6O20 - chains A and B of the 6 polymer chains in the assembly; structure by electron microscopy, 3.30 A resolution.

[Chain A (and B)]
Name: Transient receptor potential cation channel subfamily V member 5
Organism: Oryctolagus cuniculus
Notes: chain B of this document is another copy of the same molecule, construct and numbering; everything in this record applies to it too
UniProtKB: Q9XSM3 (TRPV5_RABIT); residues 1-730 here = UniProt positions 1-730
Amino-acid sequence (730 residues; each row starts with the number of its first residue):
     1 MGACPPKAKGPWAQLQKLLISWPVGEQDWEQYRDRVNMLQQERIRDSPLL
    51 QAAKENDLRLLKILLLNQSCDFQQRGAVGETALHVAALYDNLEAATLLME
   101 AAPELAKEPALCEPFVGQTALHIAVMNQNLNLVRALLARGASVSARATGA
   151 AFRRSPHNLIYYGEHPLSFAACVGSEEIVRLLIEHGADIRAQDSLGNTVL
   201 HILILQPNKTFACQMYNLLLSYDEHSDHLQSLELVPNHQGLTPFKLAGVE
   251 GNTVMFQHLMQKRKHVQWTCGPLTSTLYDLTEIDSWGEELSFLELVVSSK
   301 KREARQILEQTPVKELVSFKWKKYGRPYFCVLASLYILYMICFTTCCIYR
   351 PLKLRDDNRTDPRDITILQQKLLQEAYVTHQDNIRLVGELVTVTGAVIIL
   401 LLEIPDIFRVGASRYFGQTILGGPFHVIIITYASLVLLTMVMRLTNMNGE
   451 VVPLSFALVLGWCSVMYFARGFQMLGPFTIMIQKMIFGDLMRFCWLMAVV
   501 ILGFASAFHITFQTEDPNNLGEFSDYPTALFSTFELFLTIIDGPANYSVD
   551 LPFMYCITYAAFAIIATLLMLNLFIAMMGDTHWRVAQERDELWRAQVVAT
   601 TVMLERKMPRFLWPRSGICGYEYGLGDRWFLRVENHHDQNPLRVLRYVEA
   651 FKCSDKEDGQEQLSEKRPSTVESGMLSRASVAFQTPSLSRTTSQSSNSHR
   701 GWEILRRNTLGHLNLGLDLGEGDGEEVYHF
Unresolved in the structure: 1-26, 654-730 (chain B: 1-26, 639-730)
UniProt features mapped onto this chain:
  - region: Val-598 to Val-602 (Interaction with S100A10), Ala-650 to Cys-653 (Involved in Ca(2+)-dependent inactivation), Gly-701 to Phe-730 (Involved in Ca(2+)-dependent inactivation)
  - binding site (Ca(2+)): Asp-542
  - modified residue: Thr-685 (Phosphothreonine), Ser-689 (Phosphoserine)
  - glycosylation: Asn-358 (N-linked (GlcNAc...) asparagine)
  - mutagenesis: Phe-425 (F425A: Decreased inhibition by the synthetic drug econazole), Glu-535 (E535A: Minor effects on Ca(2+) permeation), Asp-542 (D542A: Abolishes Ca(2+) permeation and Ca(2+)-dependent current decay; no effect on monovalent cations permeation; D542E/N/M: Attenuates Ca(2+) permeation and Ca(2+)-dependent current decay ...), Asp-550 (D550A: Minor effects on Ca(2+) permeation)
What the authors report for this chain:
  - conformationally variable residues (order/disorder transition): Gln-639 to Cys-653
  - post-translational modification sites: Asn-358 (citing earlier work)

[Chain A / chain B interface]
Pairs across the interface (124):
  Gln-267(A) / Asn-37(B)  hydrogen bond (side chain-backbone)
  Gln-267(A) / Met-38(B)
  Gln-267(A) / Tyr-89(B)  hydrogen bond (backbone-side chain)
  Trp-268(A) / Asn-37(B)  hydrogen bond
  Trp-268(A) / Leu-88(B)  hydrophobic
  Thr-269(A) / Asn-127(B)
  Cys-270(A) / Leu-88(B)  hydrophobic
  Cys-270(A) / Met-126(B)
  Cys-270(A) / Asn-127(B)
  Gly-271(A) / Met-126(B)
  Gly-271(A) / Asn-127(B)  hydrogen bond (backbone-side chain)
  Pro-272(A) / Met-126(B)
  Leu-273(A) / Leu-159(B)  hydrophobic
  Leu-277(A) / Met-38(B)  hydrophobic
  Lys-323(A) / Asp-28(B)
  Thr-344(A) / Ser-506(B)
  Cys-347(A) / Ile-510(B)
  Ile-348(A) / His-509(B)
  Ile-348(A) / Gln-513(B)  hydrogen bond (backbone-side chain)
  Ile-348(A) / Tyr-526(B)  hydrophobic
  Arg-350(A) / Ile-510(B)  hydrogen bond (side chain-backbone)
  Arg-350(A) / Gln-513(B)
  Arg-359(A) / Asp-516(B)  salt bridge
  Arg-363(A) / Asp-550(B)  salt bridge
  Ile-365(A) / Ser-548(B)
  Ile-365(A) / Val-549(B)
  Ile-365(A) / Asp-550(B)  hydrogen bond (backbone-backbone)
  Ile-367(A) / Glu-515(B)
  Ile-367(A) / Asp-516(B)  hydrogen bond (backbone-backbone)
  Ile-367(A) / Asn-519(B)
  Ile-367(A) / Val-549(B)  hydrophobic
  Leu-368(A) / Thr-514(B)
  Leu-368(A) / Glu-515(B)  hydrogen bond (backbone-side chain)
  Gln-369(A) / Thr-514(B)  hydrogen bond (backbone-backbone)
  Gln-369(A) / Glu-515(B)
  Gln-369(A) / Asp-516(B)
  Gln-369(A) / Pro-517(B)
  Gln-370(A) / Gln-513(B)
  Gln-370(A) / Thr-514(B)  hydrogen bond (backbone-side chain)
  Val-451(A) / Ile-510(B)  hydrophobic
  Val-451(A) / Thr-511(B)
  Val-452(A) / Met-554(B)
  Ser-455(A) / Ala-507(B)
  Ser-455(A) / Met-554(B)
  Phe-456(A) / Met-554(B)  hydrophobic
  Phe-456(A) / Ile-557(B)  hydrophobic
  Leu-458(A) / Gly-503(B)
  Leu-458(A) / Ser-506(B)
  Leu-458(A) / Ala-507(B)
  Leu-458(A) / Ile-510(B)  hydrophobic
  Val-459(A) / Gly-503(B)
  Val-459(A) / Phe-504(B)  hydrophobic
  Val-459(A) / Ala-507(B)  hydrophobic
  Trp-462(A) / Val-499(B)
  Trp-462(A) / Leu-502(B)  hydrophobic
  Trp-462(A) / Gly-503(B)
  Met-466(A) / Leu-496(B)  hydrophobic
  Met-466(A) / Val-499(B)  hydrophobic
  Met-466(A) / Val-500(B)  hydrophobic
  Met-474(A) / Arg-492(B)
  Met-474(A) / Trp-495(B)
  Leu-475(A) / Arg-492(B)
  Leu-475(A) / Trp-495(B)  hydrophobic
  Leu-475(A) / Leu-496(B)  hydrophobic
  Phe-478(A) / Arg-492(B)
  Phe-478(A) / Phe-493(B)  hydrophobic
  Phe-478(A) / Leu-496(B)  hydrophobic
  Phe-478(A) / Leu-573(B)  hydrophobic
  Phe-478(A) / Met-577(B)  hydrophobic
  Ile-482(A) / Leu-569(B)  hydrophobic
  Ile-482(A) / Met-570(B)  hydrophobic
  Ile-482(A) / Leu-573(B)  hydrophobic
  Met-485(A) / Leu-569(B)  hydrophobic
  Met-485(A) / Leu-573(B)  hydrophobic
  Ile-486(A) / Ile-565(B)  hydrophobic
  Ile-486(A) / Leu-569(B)  hydrophobic
  Leu-490(A) / Ile-564(B)  hydrophobic
  Gly-521(A) / Tyr-547(B)
  Glu-522(A) / Tyr-547(B)
  Phe-531(A) / Tyr-559(B)  hydrophobic
  Ser-532(A) / Tyr-547(B)
  Phe-534(A) / Ala-563(B)  hydrophobic
  Phe-534(A) / Ile-564(B)  hydrophobic
  Glu-535(A) / Tyr-559(B)
  Leu-538(A) / Ala-563(B)
  Leu-538(A) / Thr-567(B)
  Leu-538(A) / Leu-568(B)  hydrophobic
  Thr-539(A) / Thr-539(B)  hydrogen bond (backbone-side chain)
  Ile-540(A) / Asp-542(B)
  Ile-540(A) / Gly-543(B)
  Ile-540(A) / Tyr-559(B)
  Ile-540(A) / Thr-567(B)
  Ile-541(A) / Gly-543(B)
  Ile-541(A) / Tyr-547(B)
  Asp-542(A) / Asp-542(B)
  Phe-574(A) / Leu-568(B)
  Phe-574(A) / Asn-572(B)
  Ile-575(A) / Asn-572(B)
  Ile-575(A) / Ile-575(B)  hydrophobic
  Met-578(A) / Leu-569(B)  hydrophobic
  Met-578(A) / Asn-572(B)
  Met-578(A) / Leu-573(B)  hydrophobic
  Met-578(A) / Ala-576(B)
  Gly-579(A) / Ala-576(B)
  His-582(A) / Leu-573(B)
  His-582(A) / Met-577(B)
  His-582(A) / Asp-580(B)  salt bridge
  Trp-583(A) / Asp-580(B)
  Trp-583(A) / Arg-584(B)
  Ala-586(A) / Arg-584(B)
  Ile-618(A) / Asp-34(B)
  Ile-618(A) / Arg-35(B)
  Ile-618(A) / Met-38(B)  hydrophobic
  Cys-619(A) / Met-38(B)
  Glu-622(A) / Glu-42(B)
  Tyr-623(A) / Arg-35(B)
  Tyr-623(A) / Met-38(B)  hydrophobic
  Tyr-623(A) / Leu-39(B)  hydrophobic
  Tyr-623(A) / Glu-42(B)
  Gly-624(A) / Glu-42(B)
  Arg-632(A) / Arg-33(B)
  Arg-632(A) / Asp-34(B)  salt bridge
  Glu-634(A) / Arg-33(B)  salt bridge
  His-636(A) / Ile-160(B)
Interface residues without a listed pair, chain A (75 interface residues in all): Phe-319, Leu-352, Thr-366, Lys-371, Cys-463, Val-465, Thr-479, Met-481, Phe-493, Cys-494, Thr-528, Phe-537, Arg-589, Pro-641
Interface residues without a listed pair, chain B (72 interface residues in all): Gln-31, Gln-40, Gln-41, Gln-118, Ile-123, Tyr-162, Phe-211, Met-491, Leu-536, Cys-556, Thr-558, Ala-560, Trp-583

[Summary]
The interface between chain A and chain B involves 75 residues on one side and 72 on the other, with 12
hydrogen bonds and 5 salt bridges. Among the polar pairs are Arg-359(A)/Asp-516(B), Arg-363(A)/Asp-550(B) and
His-582(A)/Asp-580(B). The paper reports a modification site at Asn-358(A); conformational variability at
Gln-639(A).
Both chains are Transient receptor potential cation channel subfamily V member 5 (Oryctolagus cuniculus).
Entry 6O20 (Cryo-EM structure of TRPV5 with calmodulin bound) was determined by electron microscopy, deposited
together with 6O1N, 6O1P and 6O1U.
